4JCR - chains A and B of the 14 polymer chains in the assembly; structure by X-ray diffraction, 2.10 A resolution.

[Chain A (and B)]
Protein: ATP-dependent Clp protease proteolytic subunit
From: Listeria monocytogenes
Notes: EC 3.4.21.92; chain B of this document is another copy of the same molecule, construct and numbering; everything in this record applies to it too
UniProtKB: Q8Y7Y1 (Q8Y7Y1_LISMO); numbering as in UniProt (aligned over 1-190)
Chain sequence (201 residues; each row starts with the number of its first residue):
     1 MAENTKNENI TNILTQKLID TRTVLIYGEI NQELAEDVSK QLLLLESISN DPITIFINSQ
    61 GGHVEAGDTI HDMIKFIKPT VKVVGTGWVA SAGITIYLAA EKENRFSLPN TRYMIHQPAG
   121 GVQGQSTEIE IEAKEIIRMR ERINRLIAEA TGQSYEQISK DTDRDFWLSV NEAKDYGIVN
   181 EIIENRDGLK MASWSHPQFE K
Unresolved in the structure: 1-12, 121-127, 191-201
Sequence notes: engineered mutation Asp165 (Asn in Q8Y7Y1); expression tag (191-201)

[Interface between chain A and chain B]
Pairs across the interface (52):
  Gln32(A) - Tyr27(B)
  Gln32(A) - Gly28(B)
  Gln32(A) - Asn58(B)  hydrogen bond (side chain-backbone)
  Gln32(A) - Gln60(B)  hydrogen bond
  Gln32(A) - Trp88(B)
  Ala35(A) - Tyr27(B)
  Glu36(A) - Leu25(B)
  Glu36(A) - Tyr27(B)
  Ser39(A) - Leu25(B)
  Ser39(A) - Tyr27(B)  hydrogen bond
  Lys40(A) - Leu18(B)
  Lys40(A) - Leu25(B)
  Leu43(A) - Thr23(B)
  Leu43(A) - Arg186(B)
  Leu44(A) - Leu14(B)
  Glu46(A) - Arg186(B)  salt bridge
  Ser47(A) - Lys17(B)
  Ser47(A) - Thr21(B)
  Ile48(A) - Lys17(B)
  His63(A) - Trp88(B)
  Glu65(A) - Asn58(B)
  Glu65(A) - Gly87(B)
  Glu65(A) - Trp88(B)
  Glu65(A) - Arg112(B)  salt bridge
  Asp68(A) - Asn110(B)
  Thr69(A) - Tyr27(B)
  Thr69(A) - Asn58(B)  hydrogen bond
  Thr69(A) - Thr86(B)  hydrogen bond
  Thr69(A) - Gly87(B)
  His71(A) - Asn110(B)
  Asp72(A) - Leu108(B)
  Asp72(A) - Pro109(B)
  Asp72(A) - Asn110(B)  hydrogen bond (side chain-backbone)
  Met73(A) - Phe56(B)  hydrophobic
  Lys75(A) - Glu184(B)
  Lys75(A) - Asn185(B)  hydrogen bond (backbone-side chain)
  Phe76(A) - Phe56(B)  hydrophobic
  Phe76(A) - Leu108(B)  hydrophobic
  Phe76(A) - Ile183(B)  hydrophobic
  Phe76(A) - Glu184(B)
  Phe76(A) - Asn185(B)
  Phe76(A) - Arg186(B)  hydrogen bond (backbone-backbone)
  Phe76(A) - Leu189(B)  hydrophobic
  Glu128(A) - Arg164(B)  salt bridge
  Ile131(A) - Asp165(B)
  Ile131(A) - Trp167(B)
  Glu135(A) - Arg112(B)  salt bridge
  Glu135(A) - Trp167(B)
  Arg138(A) - Ser169(B)
  Arg138(A) - Glu172(B)  salt bridge
  Arg142(A) - Asn110(B)  hydrogen bond
  Leu146(A) - Asn110(B)
Interface residues without a listed pair, chain A (26 interface residues in all): Ala66
Interface residues without a listed pair, chain B (29 interface residues in all): Ser59

[Summary]
The interface between chain A and chain B involves 26 residues on one side and 29 on the other; the contacts
include 9 hydrogen bonds and 5 salt bridges. Among the polar pairs are Glu46(A)-Arg186(B), Glu65(A)-Arg112(B)
and Glu128(A)-Arg164(B).
Both chains are ATP-dependent Clp protease proteolytic subunit (Listeria monocytogenes). Entry 4JCR (ClpP1
N165D mutant from Listeria monocytogenes) was determined by X-ray diffraction together with 4JCQ and 4JCT from
the same study.
